5R0V - chains A and B; structure by X-ray diffraction, 1.81 A resolution.

== Chain A ==
Name: Pre-mRNA-splicing factor 8
Organism: Saccharomyces cerevisiae (strain ATCC 204508 / S288c)
Notes: fragment: yPrp8 RNaseH
Reference sequence: P33334 (PRP8_YEAST); residues 1836-2090 here = UniProt positions 1836-2090
Sequence (258 residues; numbered 1833 to 2090; the number before each row is that of its first residue):
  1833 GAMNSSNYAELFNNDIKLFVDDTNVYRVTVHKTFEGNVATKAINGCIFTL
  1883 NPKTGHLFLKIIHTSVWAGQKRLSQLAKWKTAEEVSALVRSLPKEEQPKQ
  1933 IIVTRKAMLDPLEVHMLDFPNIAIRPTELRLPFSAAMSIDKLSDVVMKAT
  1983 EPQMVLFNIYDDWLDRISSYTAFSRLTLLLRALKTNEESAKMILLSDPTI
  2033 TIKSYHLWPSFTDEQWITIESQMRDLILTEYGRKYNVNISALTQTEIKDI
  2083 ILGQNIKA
Not modelled in the structure: 2070-2090
Sequence notes: expression tag (1833-1835)
UniProt features mapped onto this chain:
  - mutagenesis: Asp1853 (D1853A: Alters protein folding. Severely impaired growth. Strongly reduced growth at 35 degrees Celsius; when associated with A-1854; D1853N: Reduced growth at 30 degrees Celsius ...), Asp1854 (D1854A: Reduced growth at 30 degrees Celsius. Strongly reduced growth at 16 degrees Celsius. Strongly reduced growth at 35 degrees Celsius; when associated with A-1853 ...), Thr1855 (T1855A: Reduced growth at 30 degrees Celsius. Strongly reduced growth at 16 degrees Celsius), Thr1936 (T1936A: Reduced growth at 30 degrees Celsius. Strongly reduced growth at 16 degrees Celsius), Arg1937 (R1937K: Severely impaired growth. Reduced growth at 30 degrees Celsius. Strongly reduced growth at 16 degrees Celsius)

== Chain B ==
Name: A1 cistron-splicing factor AAR2
Organism: Saccharomyces cerevisiae (strain ATCC 204508 / S288c)
Notes: fragment: GAMA - Aar2(1-152) - SSSSS - Aar2(171-317); engineered mutation(s): L153_D170delinsSSSSS
Reference sequence: P32357 (AAR2_YEAST); aligned to UniProt positions 1-317 over residues 1-317
Sequence (308 residues; numbered -3 to 317; 13 numbers in that range are skipped by the numbering (no residue carries them; nothing is unmodelled there); the number before each row is that of its first residue; numbers below 1 keep their minus sign (Gly-3 is residue -3)):
    -3 GAMAMNTVPFTSAPIEVTIGIDQYSFNVKENQPFHGIKDIPIGHVHVIHF
    47 QHADNSSMRYGYWFDCRMGNFYIQYDPKDGLYKMMEERDGAKFENIVHNF
    97 KERQMMVSYPKIDEDDTWYNLTEFVQMDKIRKIVRKDENQFSYVDSSMTT
   147 VQENEL
   166 SSSSSDPAHSLNYTVINFKSREAIRPGHEMEDFLDKSYYLNTVMLQGIFK
   216 NSSNYFGELQFAFLNAMFFGNYGSSLQWHAMIELICSSATVPKHMLDKLD
   266 EILYYQIKTLPEQYSDILLNERVWNICLYSSFQKNSLHNTEKIMENKYPE
   316 LL
Not modelled in the structure: -3 to 0, 166-169
Sequence notes: expression tag (-3 to 0); conflict Ser166 (Leu153 in P32357), Ser167 (Lys154 in P32357), Ser170 (Leu157 in P32357)
UniProt features mapped onto this chain:
  - region: Leu261 to Ile282 (Leucine-zipper)
  - modified residue: Ser253 (Phosphoserine), Thr274 (Phosphothreonine)

== Interface between chain A and chain B ==
Contacting residue pairs - 17 pairs, chain A then chain B:
  Gln1907(A) - Met195(B)
  Gln1907(A) - Leu199(B)
  Leu1908(A) - Met195(B)  hydrophobic
  Trp1911(A) - Glu194(B)
  Trp1911(A) - Met195(B)  hydrophobic
  Trp1911(A) - Phe198(B)  hydrophobic
  Asp1942(A) - Lys184(B)  salt bridge
  Asp1942(A) - Phe198(B)
  Glu1945(A) - Lys184(B)  salt bridge
  Val1946(A) - Ile189(B)  hydrophobic
  Val1946(A) - Glu194(B)
  Val1946(A) - Phe198(B)  hydrophobic
  His1947(A) - Glu194(B)  salt bridge
  Leu1949(A) - Lys184(B)
  Leu1949(A) - Ser185(B)
  Leu1949(A) - Arg186(B)
  Asp1950(A) - Arg186(B)  salt bridge

== Overview ==
9 residues of chain A face 8 of chain B across their interface, with 4 salt bridges. Polar contacts include
Asp1942(A)-Lys184(B), Glu1945(A)-Lys184(B) and His1947(A)-Glu194(B). UniProt lists 5 mutagenesis sites on
chain A.
Chain A is Pre-mRNA-splicing factor 8 and chain B is A1 cistron-splicing factor AAR2, both from Saccharomyces
cerevisiae (strain ATCC 204508 / S288c); the structure, PanDDA analysis group deposition -- Auto-refined data
of Aar2/RNaseH for ground state model 09, DMSO-free, was determined by X-ray diffraction, deposited together
with 5QY1, 5QY2, 5QY3, 5QY4, 5QY5, 5QY6 and 128 further entries.
